Entry 1LWU (X-ray diffraction, 2.80 A resolution); this record covers chains K and L of the 8 polymer chains in the assembly.

== Chain K ==
Molecule: Fibrinogen beta chain
Organism: Petromyzon marinus
Notes: fragment: Segment 2 of 2
Reference sequence: P02678 (FIBB_PETMA); residues 157-479 here correspond to UniProt positions 155-477 (UniProt number = residue number - 2)
Sequence (323 residues; numbered 157 to 479; the number before each row is that of its first residue):
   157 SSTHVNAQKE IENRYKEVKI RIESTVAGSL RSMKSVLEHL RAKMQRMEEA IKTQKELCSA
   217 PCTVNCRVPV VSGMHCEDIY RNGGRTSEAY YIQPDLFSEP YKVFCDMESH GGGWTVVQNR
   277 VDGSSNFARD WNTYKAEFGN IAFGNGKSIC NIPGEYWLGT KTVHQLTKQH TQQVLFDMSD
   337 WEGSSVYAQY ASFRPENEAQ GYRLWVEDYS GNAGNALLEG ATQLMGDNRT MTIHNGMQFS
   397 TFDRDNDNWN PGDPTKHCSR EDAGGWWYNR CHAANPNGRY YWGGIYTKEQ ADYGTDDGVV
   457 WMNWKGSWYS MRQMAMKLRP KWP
Unresolved in the structure: 157-162, 478-479
Cystine bridges: Cys222-Cys306, Cys232-Cys261, Cys414-Cys427
Bound ions: Ca2+: Asp401, Asp403, Trp405, Lys412

== Chain L ==
Molecule: Fibrinogen gamma chain
Organism: Petromyzon marinus
Reference sequence: P04115 (FIBG_PETMA); residues 79-401 here correspond to UniProt positions 103-425 (UniProt number = residue number + 24)
Sequence (323 residues; each row starts with the number of its first residue):
    79 DSGQKTVQKI LEEVRILEQI GVSHDAQIQE LSEMWRVNQQ FVTRLQQQLV DIRQTCSRPC
   139 QDTTANKISP ITGKDCQQVV DNGGKDSGLY YIKPLKAKQP FLVFCEIENG NGWTVIQHRH
   199 DGSVNFTRDW VSYREGFGYL APTLTTEFWL GNEKIHLLTG QQAYRLRIDL TDWENTHRYA
   259 DYGHFKLTPE SDEYRLFYSM YLDGDAGNAF DGFDFGDDPQ DKFYTTHLGM LFSTPERDND
   319 KYEGSCAEQD GSGWWMNRCH AGHLNGKYYF GGNYRKTDVE FPYDDGIIWA TWHDRWYSLK
   379 MTTMKLLPMG RDLSGHGGQQ QSK
Unresolved in the structure: 79-82, 396-401
Construct notes: conflict Pro137 (Ser161 in P04115)
Curated features (UniProtKB/Swiss-Prot):
  - binding site (Ca(2+)): Asp316, Asp318, Tyr320, Gly322
  - glycosylation: Asn203 (N-linked (GlcNAc...) asparagine)
Cystine bridges: Cys154-Cys183, Cys324-Cys337
Glycans and other covalent adducts: N-acetylglucosamine (NAG) linked to Asn203
Bound ions: Ca2+: Asp316, Asp318, Tyr320, Gly322

== Chain K / chain L interface ==
Pairs across the interface - 85 pairs, chain K then chain L:
  Ala163(K) with Ile88(L)
  Gln164(K) with Thr84(L), hydrogen bond; Ile88(L)
  Ile167(K) with Ile88(L), hydrophobic
  Glu168(K) with Glu91(L)
  Tyr171(K) with Glu91(L); Leu95(L), hydrophobic
  Val174(K) with Leu95(L), hydrophobic
  Ile178(K) with Leu95(L), hydrophobic; Ile98(L), hydrophobic; His102(L), hydrogen bond (backbone-side chain)
  Val182(K) with His102(L), hydrogen bond (backbone-side chain)
  Ala183(K) with His102(L)
  Leu186(K) with Gln105(L)
  Met189(K) with Leu109(L), hydrophobic
  Lys190(K) with Glu108(L), salt bridge; Leu109(L)
  Leu193(K) with Leu109(L); Met112(L), hydrophobic; Trp113(L), hydrophobic; Asn116(L), hydrogen bond (backbone-side chain)
  Glu194(K) with Met112(L)
  Leu196(K) with Asn116(L)
  Arg197(K) with Asn116(L)
  Met200(K) with Asn116(L); Phe119(L); Val120(L), hydrogen bond (side chain-backbone)
  Gln201(K) with Phe119(L)
  Met203(K) with Leu123(L), hydrophobic
  Glu204(K) with Phe119(L); Arg122(L), salt bridge; Leu123(L); Gln126(L), hydrogen bond
  Ile207(K) with Gln126(L); Ile130(L), hydrophobic
  Cys214(K) with Cys134(L), hydrophobic
  Pro217(K) with Arg136(L)
  Cys218(K) with Arg136(L); Cys138(L), disulfide; Gln139(L), hydrogen bond (backbone-backbone)
  Thr219(K) with Cys138(L); Gln139(L); Thr141(L)
  Val220(K) with Gln139(L), hydrogen bond (backbone-backbone); Asp140(L); Thr141(L), hydrogen bond (backbone-backbone); Thr142(L)
  Asn221(K) with Thr141(L), hydrogen bond; Thr142(L), hydrogen bond (backbone-side chain)
  Cys222(K) with Thr142(L), hydrogen bond (backbone-side chain)
  Arg223(K) with Tyr217(L); Leu218(L); Ala219(L); Thr223(L); Thr224(L)
  Val224(K) with Thr142(L); Leu180(L), hydrophobic; Tyr217(L); Leu218(L), hydrogen bond (backbone-backbone)
  Pro225(K) with Gly216(L)
  Val226(K) with Gly214(L); Phe215(L); Gly216(L), hydrogen bond (backbone-backbone); Leu218(L), hydrophobic; Phe226(L), hydrophobic; Leu228(L); Lys232(L)
  Val227(K) with Gly214(L)
  Arg237(K) with Val209(L)
  Asn238(K) with Glu213(L)
  Glu244(K) with Tyr217(L), hydrogen bond
  Tyr247(K) with Asp140(L); Ala143(L)
  Gln249(K) with Gln177(L), hydrogen bond
  Leu252(K) with Lys176(L); Gln177(L)
  Pro256(K) with Tyr169(L)
  Lys258(K) with Asp140(L), salt bridge
  Asn282(K) with Ser135(L)
  Arg285(K) with Ser135(L), hydrogen bond (side chain-backbone)
  Gly295(K) with Pro137(L)
  Asn296(K) with Pro137(L); Cys138(L), hydrogen bond (side chain-backbone)
  Phe299(K) with Cys138(L), hydrophobic
  Ile305(K) with Tyr217(L), hydrophobic
Interface residues without a listed pair, chain K (51 interface residues in all): Lys208, Gln210, Lys211, Gly239
Interface residues without a listed pair, chain L (53 interface residues in all): Val85, Ile94, Leu127, Arg131, Thr133, Leu167, Ser210, Trp227
Inter-chain disulfides: Cys218(K)-Cys138(L)

== Overview ==
The interface between chain K and chain L involves 51 residues on one side and 53 on the other; the contacts
include 1 disulfide bond, 18 hydrogen bonds and 3 salt bridges. Polar contacts include Lys190(K)-Glu108(L),
Glu204(K)-Arg122(L) and Lys258(K)-Asp140(L). N-acetylglucosamine is covalently linked to Asn203(L).
Chain K is Fibrinogen beta chain and chain L is Fibrinogen gamma chain, both from Petromyzon marinus; the
structure, Crystal structure of fragment D from lamprey fibrinogen complexed with the peptide
Gly-His-Arg-Pro-amide, was determined by X-ray diffraction.
